8UUO - chains A and B of the 3 polymer chains in the assembly; structure by electron microscopy, 3.90 A resolution.

Chain A (and B):
Name: Spike glycoprotein
From: Severe acute respiratory syndrome coronavirus 2
Notes: chain B of this document is another copy of the same molecule, construct and numbering; everything in this record applies to it too
UniProt: P0DTC2 (SPIKE_SARS2); residue numbers follow UniProt; this construct covers 1-1211
Sequence (1211 residues; each row starts with the number of its first residue):
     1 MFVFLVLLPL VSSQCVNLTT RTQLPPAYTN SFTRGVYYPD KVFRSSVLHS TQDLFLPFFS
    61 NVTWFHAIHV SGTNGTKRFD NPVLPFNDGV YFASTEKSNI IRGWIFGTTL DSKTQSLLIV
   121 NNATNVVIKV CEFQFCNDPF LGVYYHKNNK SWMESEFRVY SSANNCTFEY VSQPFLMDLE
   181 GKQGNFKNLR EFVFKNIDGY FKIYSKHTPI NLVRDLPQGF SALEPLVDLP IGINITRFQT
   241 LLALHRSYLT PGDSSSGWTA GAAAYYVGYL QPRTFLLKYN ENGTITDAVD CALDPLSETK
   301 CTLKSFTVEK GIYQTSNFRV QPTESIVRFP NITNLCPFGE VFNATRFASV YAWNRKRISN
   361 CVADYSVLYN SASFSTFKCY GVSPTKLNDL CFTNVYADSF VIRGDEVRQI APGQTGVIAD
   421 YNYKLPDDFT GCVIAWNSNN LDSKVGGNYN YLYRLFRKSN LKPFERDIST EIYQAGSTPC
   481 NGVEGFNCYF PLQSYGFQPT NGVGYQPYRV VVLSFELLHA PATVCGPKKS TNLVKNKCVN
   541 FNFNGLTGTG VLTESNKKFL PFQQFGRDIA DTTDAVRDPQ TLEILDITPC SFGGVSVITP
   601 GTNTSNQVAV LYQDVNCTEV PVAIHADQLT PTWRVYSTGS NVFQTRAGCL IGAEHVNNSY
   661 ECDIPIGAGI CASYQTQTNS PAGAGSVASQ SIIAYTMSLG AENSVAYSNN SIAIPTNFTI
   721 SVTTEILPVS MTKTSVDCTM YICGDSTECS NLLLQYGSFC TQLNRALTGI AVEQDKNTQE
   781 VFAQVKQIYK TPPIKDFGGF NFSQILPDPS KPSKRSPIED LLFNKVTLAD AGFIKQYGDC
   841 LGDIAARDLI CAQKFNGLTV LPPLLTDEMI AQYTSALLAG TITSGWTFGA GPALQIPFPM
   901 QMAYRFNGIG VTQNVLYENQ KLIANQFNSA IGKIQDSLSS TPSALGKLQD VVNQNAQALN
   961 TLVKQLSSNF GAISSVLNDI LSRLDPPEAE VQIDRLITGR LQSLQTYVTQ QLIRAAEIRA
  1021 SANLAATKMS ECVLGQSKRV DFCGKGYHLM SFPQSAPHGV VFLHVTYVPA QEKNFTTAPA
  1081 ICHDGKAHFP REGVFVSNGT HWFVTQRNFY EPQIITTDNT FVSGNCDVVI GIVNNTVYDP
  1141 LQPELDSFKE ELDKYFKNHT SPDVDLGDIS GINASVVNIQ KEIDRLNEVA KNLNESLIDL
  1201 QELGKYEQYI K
Not modelled in the structure: 1-13, 70-76, 177-184, 245-253, 623-632, 677-688, 829-851, 1150-1211 (chain B: 1-13, 70-76, 245-253, 624-634, 677-688, 828-849, 1149-1211)
Differences from the reference sequence: conflict V417 (Lys in P0DTC2), A682 (Arg in P0DTC2), G683 (Arg in P0DTC2), G685 (Arg in P0DTC2), P817 (Phe in P0DTC2), P892 (Ala in P0DTC2), P899 (Ala in P0DTC2), P942 (Ala in P0DTC2), P986 (Lys in P0DTC2), P987 (Val in P0DTC2)
UniProt features mapped onto this chain:
  - region: N280 to C301 (Putative superantigen), R403 to D405 (Integrin-binding motif), N448 to F456 (Immunodominant HLA epitope recognized by the CD8+), P681, A684 (Putative superantigen), S816 to Y837 (Fusion peptide 1), K835 to F855 (Fusion peptide 2), D1163 to E1202 (Heptad repeat 2)
  - site: R815, S816 (Cleavage)
  - glycosylation: N17 (N-linked (GlcNAc...) (complex) asparagine), N61 (N-linked (GlcNAc...) (hybrid) asparagine), N74 (N-linked (GlcNAc...) (complex) asparagine), N122 (N-linked (GlcNAc...) (hybrid) asparagine), N149 (N-linked (GlcNAc...) (complex) asparagine), N165 (N-linked (GlcNAc...) (complex) asparagine), N234 (N-linked (GlcNAc...) (high mannose) asparagine), N282 (N-linked (GlcNAc...) (complex) asparagine), T323 (O-linked (GalNAc) threonine), S325 (O-linked (HexNAc...) serine), N331 (N-linked (GlcNAc...) (complex) asparagine), N343 (N-linked (GlcNAc...) (complex) asparagine), N603 (N-linked (GlcNAc...) (hybrid) asparagine), N616 (N-linked (GlcNAc...) (complex) asparagine), N657 (N-linked (GlcNAc...) (complex) asparagine), T676 (O-linked (GlcNAc...) threonine), T678 (O-linked (GlcNAc...) threonine), N709 (N-linked (GlcNAc...) (high mannose) asparagine), N717 (N-linked (GlcNAc...) (hybrid) asparagine), N801 (N-linked (GlcNAc...) (hybrid) asparagine) and 6 more in UniProt
  - natural variant: L5 (L5F: In strain: Iota/B.1.526), S13 (S13I: In strain: Epsilon/B.1.427/B.1.429), L18 (L18F: In strain: Beta/B.1.351, Gamma/P.1 and 1 more), T19 (T19I: In strain: Omicron/BQ.1.1, Omicron/XBB.1.5 and 1 more; T19R: In strain: Delta/B.1.617.2, Omicron/BA.2 and 4 more), T20 (T20N: In strain: Gamma/P.1), L24 to A27 (sequence variant, change not given here; In strain: Omicron/BA.2, Omicron/BA.2.12.1 and 6 more), P26 (P26S: In strain: Gamma/P.1), Q52 (Q52H: In strain: Omicron/EG.5.1), A67 (A67V: In strain: Eta/B.1.525, Omicron/BA.1), H69 to V70 (deletion: In strain: Alpha/B.1.1.7, Eta/B.1.525 and 5 more), G75 (G75V: In strain: Lambda/C.37), T76 (T76I: In strain: Lambda/C.37), 81 further natural variant entries in UniProt
  - mutagenesis: H69 to V70 (Increased incorporation of cleaved spike into virions), N121 (N121Q: Partial loss of biliverdin affinity), R190 (R190K: Partial loss of biliverdin affinity), N234 (N234Q: Increased resistance to neutralizing antibodies), N331 (N331Q: Reduced viral infectivity), N343 (N343Q: Reduced viral infectivity), L452 (L452R: Increased resistance to neutralizing antibodies. Decreases HLA binding to NF9 epitope. Increased binding affinity to human ACE2), Y453 (Y453F: Decreased HLA binding to NF9 epitope. Increased binding affinity to human ACE2), A475 (A475V: Increased resistance to neutralizing antibodies), V483 (V483A: Increased resistance to neutralizing antibodies), E484 (E484D: Increased replication in human TMEM106B overexpressing cells), F490 (F490L: Increased resistance to neutralizing antibodies and human covalescent sera neutralization), 12 further mutagenesis entries in UniProt
Disulfides: C15-C136, C131-C166, C291-C301, C336-C361, C379-C432, C391-C525, C480-C488, C538-C590, C617-C649, C662-C671, C738-C760, C743-C749, C1032-C1043, C1082-C1126
Covalent attachments: N-acetylglucosamine (NAG) linked to N1098

How chain A and chain B interact:
Pairs across the interface (109; chain A residue first):
  N317(A) - D737(B)
  N317(A) - M740(B)
  R357(A) - T167(B)
  P521(A) - Y200(B)
  T547(A) - N978(B)
  K557(A) - F43(B)
  K558(A) - F43(B)
  K558(A) - N282(B)
  F559(A) - F43(B)  hydrophobic
  L560(A) - G283(B)
  F562(A) - Y38(B)  hydrophobic
  F562(A) - D40(B)
  F562(A) - K41(B)  hydrogen bond (backbone-side chain)
  F562(A) - E224(B)
  F562(A) - P225(B)  hydrophobic
  Q563(A) - K41(B)
  Q563(A) - V42(B)
  Q563(A) - F43(B)
  Q564(A) - K41(B)  hydrogen bond (backbone-backbone)
  F565(A) - K41(B)  hydrogen bond (backbone-backbone)
  F565(A) - V42(B)
  F565(A) - F43(B)  hydrogen bond (backbone-backbone)
  G566(A) - F43(B)
  R567(A) - V42(B)
  R567(A) - F43(B)  hydrogen bond (backbone-backbone)
  I569(A) - V47(B)  hydrophobic
  A570(A) - V963(B)  hydrophobic
  P589(A) - F855(B)  hydrophobic
  F592(A) - K854(B)
  F592(A) - F855(B)
  F592(A) - G857(B)
  P665(A) - L864(B)  hydrophobic
  G667(A) - L864(B)
  A668(A) - P863(B)  hydrogen bond (backbone-backbone)
  A668(A) - L864(B)  hydrogen bond (backbone-backbone)
  A668(A) - T866(B)
  G669(A) - L864(B)  hydrogen bond (backbone-backbone)
  G669(A) - T866(B)
  G669(A) - M869(B)
  M697(A) - M869(B)  hydrophobic
  L699(A) - I788(B)  hydrophobic
  L699(A) - M869(B)  hydrophobic
  L699(A) - Q872(B)
  L699(A) - Y873(B)
  A701(A) - Q787(B)
  A701(A) - I788(B)  hydrogen bond (backbone-backbone)
  E702(A) - I788(B)
  E702(A) - K790(B)  salt bridge
  N703(A) - Q787(B)  hydrogen bond
  N703(A) - I788(B)  hydrogen bond (backbone-backbone)
  N703(A) - Y789(B)
  N703(A) - K790(B)
  S704(A) - K790(B)
  V705(A) - T883(B)
  V705(A) - Q895(B)
  A706(A) - Q895(B)
  Y707(A) - P792(B)  hydrophobic
  Y707(A) - D796(B)  hydrogen bond (side chain-backbone)
  Y707(A) - F797(B)  hydrophobic
  Y707(A) - I896(B)
  Y707(A) - P897(B)  hydrophobic
  Y707(A) - F898(B)
  S708(A) - P897(B)
  N709(A) - D796(B)  hydrogen bond
  N709(A) - P897(B)
  S711(A) - Q895(B)  hydrogen bond
  S711(A) - P897(B)
  I712(A) - Q895(B)
  I712(A) - P897(B)
  A713(A) - L894(B)
  A713(A) - Q895(B)  hydrogen bond (backbone-backbone)
  P715(A) - L894(B)
  Q957(A) - R765(B)
  T961(A) - R765(B)
  Q965(A) - S758(B)
  Q965(A) - F759(B)
  S968(A) - G757(B)
  N969(A) - Q755(B)  hydrogen bond
  F970(A) - Q755(B)  hydrogen bond (backbone-backbone)
  Q1002(A) - Q1005(B)  hydrogen bond
  T1006(A) - Q1005(B)  hydrogen bond
  I1013(A) - L1012(B)  hydrophobic
  E1017(A) - R1019(B)  salt bridge
  R1039(A) - T1027(B)
  R1039(A) - E1031(B)  salt bridge
  V1040(A) - S1030(B)  hydrogen bond (backbone-side chain)
  D1041(A) - G889(B)
  D1041(A) - S1030(B)
  Y1047(A) - W886(B)
  P1069(A) - P892(B)
  E1072(A) - L894(B)
  N1074(A) - Q895(B)
  P1079(A) - M900(B)  hydrophobic
  P1079(A) - Y917(B)
  F1089(A) - N914(B)
  F1089(A) - Y917(B)  hydrophobic
  P1090(A) - Q913(B)  hydrogen bond (backbone-side chain)
  G1093(A) - Y904(B)  hydrogen bond (backbone-side chain)
  V1094(A) - Y904(B)
  R1107(A) - Y904(B)
  F1121(A) - T912(B)
  S1123(A) - N914(B)  hydrogen bond
  S1123(A) - E918(B)
  V1128(A) - E918(B)
  V1129(A) - Y917(B)
  I1130(A) - Q920(B)
  Q1142(A) - E1144(B)  hydrogen bond
  L1145(A) - F1148(B)  hydrophobic
  K1149(A) - F1148(B)
Other interface residues (no listed pair), chain A (87 interface residues in all): R319, G548, T549, D571, T588, A647, I670, C671, G700, N710, G971, P987, S1003, Q1005, K1045, G1046, V1068, T1077, L1141
Other interface residues (no listed pair), chain B (82 interface residues in all): R44, P230, D427, D745, Y756, Q762, K786, I794, I850, N856, P862, L865, A890, N960, K964, S967, S982, I1013, G1035, R1039

Summary:
Chain A and chain B form an interface of 87 and 82 residues respectively; the contacts include 24 hydrogen
bonds and 3 salt bridges. Among the polar pairs are E702(A)-K790(B), E1017(A)-R1019(B) and R1039(A)-E1031(B).
From UniProt: 24 mutagenesis sites on chain A.
Both chains are Spike glycoprotein (Severe acute respiratory syndrome coronavirus 2). Entry 8UUO (Prototypic
SARS-CoV-2 spike (containing V417) in the open conformation) was determined by electron microscopy (same
publication as 8UUL, 8UUM and 8UUN).
